5LQZ - chains H and I of the 30 polymer chains in the assembly; structure by electron microscopy, 7.00 A resolution (low resolution: residue-level contacts below are approximate; hydrogen-bond / salt-bridge calls are withheld).

Chain H:
Molecule: ATP synthase delta subunit
Source organism: Ogataea angusta
Amino-acid sequence (138 residues; each row starts with the number of its first residue):
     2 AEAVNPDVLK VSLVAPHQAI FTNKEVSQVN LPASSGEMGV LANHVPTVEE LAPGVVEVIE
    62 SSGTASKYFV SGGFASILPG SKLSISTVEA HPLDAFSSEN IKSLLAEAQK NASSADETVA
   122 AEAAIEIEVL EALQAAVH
Unresolved in the structure: 2-10, 139

Chain I:
Molecule: ATP synthase epsilon subunit
Source organism: Ogataea angusta
Amino-acid sequence (63 residues; each row starts with the number of its first residue):
     1 SSWQKAGISF NKYLAIAART VQRSLKNDLK VAAEKRYISD AKVQKLEKGN VVSTTDLASN
    61 KSA
Unresolved in the structure: 49-51, 61-63

Interface between chain H and chain I:
Pairs across the interface (7):
  Ser72(H) with Ala17(I)
  Val89(H) with Ala18(I)
  Ala96(H) with Lys26(I)
  Asn101(H) with Ser24(I); Leu25(I)
  Ile102(H) with Ser24(I)
  Leu105(H) with Ser24(I)
Also at the interface, not in a pair above, chain H (7 interface residues in all): Ser98
Also at the interface, not in a pair above, chain I (7 interface residues in all): Leu14, Val21

Overview:
The chain H/chain I interface involves 7 residues from each chain.
Chain H is ATP synthase delta subunit and chain I is ATP synthase epsilon subunit, both from Ogataea angusta;
the structure, Structure of F-ATPase from Pichia angusta, state1, was determined by electron microscopy
together with 5LQX and 5LQY from the same study.
